Entry 7Z2Z (electron microscopy, 3.07 A resolution); this record covers chains B and T of the 22 polymer chains in the assembly.

[Chain B]
Name: DNA-directed RNA polymerase III subunit RPC2
Organism: Saccharomyces cerevisiae S288C
Notes: EC 2.7.7.6
UniProtKB: P22276 (RPC2_YEAST); residues 1-1149 here = UniProt positions 1-1149
Amino-acid sequence (1149 residues; row label = number of the first residue in the row):
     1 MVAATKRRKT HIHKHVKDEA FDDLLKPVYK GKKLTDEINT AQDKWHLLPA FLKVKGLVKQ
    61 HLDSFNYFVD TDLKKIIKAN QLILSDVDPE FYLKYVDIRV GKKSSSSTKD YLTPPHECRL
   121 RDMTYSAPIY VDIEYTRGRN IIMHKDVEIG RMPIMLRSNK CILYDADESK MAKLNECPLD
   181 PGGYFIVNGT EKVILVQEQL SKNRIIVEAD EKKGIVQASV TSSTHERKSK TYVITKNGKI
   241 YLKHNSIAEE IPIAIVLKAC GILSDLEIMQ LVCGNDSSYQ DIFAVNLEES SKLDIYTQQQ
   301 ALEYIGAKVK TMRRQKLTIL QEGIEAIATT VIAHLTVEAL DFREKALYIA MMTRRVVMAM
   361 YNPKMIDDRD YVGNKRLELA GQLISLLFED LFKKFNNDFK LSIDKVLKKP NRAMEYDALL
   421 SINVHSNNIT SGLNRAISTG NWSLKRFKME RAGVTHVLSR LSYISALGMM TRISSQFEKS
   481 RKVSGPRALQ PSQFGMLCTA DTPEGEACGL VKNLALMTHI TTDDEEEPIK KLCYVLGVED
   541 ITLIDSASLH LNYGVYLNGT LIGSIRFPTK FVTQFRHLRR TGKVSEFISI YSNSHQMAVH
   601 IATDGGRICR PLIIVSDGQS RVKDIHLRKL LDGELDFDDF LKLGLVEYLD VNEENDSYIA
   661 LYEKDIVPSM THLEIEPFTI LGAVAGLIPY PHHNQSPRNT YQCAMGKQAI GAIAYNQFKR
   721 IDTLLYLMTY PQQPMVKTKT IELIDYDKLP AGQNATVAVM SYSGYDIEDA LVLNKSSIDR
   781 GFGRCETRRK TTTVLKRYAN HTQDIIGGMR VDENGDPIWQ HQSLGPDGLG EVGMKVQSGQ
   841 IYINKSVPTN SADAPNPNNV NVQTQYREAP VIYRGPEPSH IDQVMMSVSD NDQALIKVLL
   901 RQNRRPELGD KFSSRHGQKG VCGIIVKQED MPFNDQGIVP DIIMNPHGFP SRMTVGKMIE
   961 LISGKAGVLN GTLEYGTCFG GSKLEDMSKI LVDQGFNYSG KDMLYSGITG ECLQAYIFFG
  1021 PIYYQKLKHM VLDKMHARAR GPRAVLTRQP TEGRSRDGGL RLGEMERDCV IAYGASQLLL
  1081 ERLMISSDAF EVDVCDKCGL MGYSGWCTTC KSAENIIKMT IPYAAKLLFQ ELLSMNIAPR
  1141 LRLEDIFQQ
Disordered / not traced: 1-35, 853-862
Swiss-Prot annotation at these positions:
  - zinc finger: Cys1095 to Cys1110 (C4-type)
  - binding site (Zn(2+)): Cys1095, Cys1098, Cys1107, Cys1110
Ion coordination: Zn2+: Cys1095, Cys1098, Cys1107, Cys1110

[Chain T]
Molecule: Template DNA
Sequence (52 nucleotides; row label = number of the first residue in the row):
     1 CGCTCTGCTC CTTCTCCTTT CCTCTCGATG GCTATGAGAT CAACTAGGCT GC
Disordered / not traced: 24-52

[Interface between chain B and chain T]
Contacting residue pairs (13; chain B residue first):
  Lys482(B) - DT18(T)  base contact
  Glu506(B) - DT19(T)  base contact
  His1036(B) - DT23(T)  phosphate contact
  Glu1052(B) - DT23(T)  base contact
  Gly1053(B) - DT23(T)  sugar contact
  Arg1054(B) - DT23(T)  hydrogen bond to the base
  Gly1058(B) - DT23(T)  sugar contact
  Gly1059(B) - DT23(T)  sugar contact
  Leu1060(B) - DT23(T)  phosphate contact
  Arg1061(B) - DC22(T)  phosphate contact
  Arg1061(B) - DT23(T)  hydrogen bond to the phosphate
  Met1065(B) - DT20(T)  phosphate contact
  Met1065(B) - DC21(T)  phosphate contact

[In short]
Chain B and chain T form an interface of 11 and 6 residues respectively, with 2 hydrogen bonds. Among the
polar pairs are Arg1054(B)-DT23(T) and Arg1061(B)-DT23(T). Cys1095(B), Cys1098(B), Cys1107(B) and Cys1110(B)
form the Zn2+ site. From UniProt: 4 Zn2+-binding residues on chain B.
Chain B is DNA-directed RNA polymerase III subunit RPC2 (Saccharomyces cerevisiae S288C) and chain T is
Template DNA; the structure, Structure of yeast RNA Polymerase III-DNA-Ty1 integrase complex (Pol III-DNA-IN1)
at 3.1 A, was determined by electron microscopy, deposited together with 7Z0H, 7Z30, 7Z31 and 8BWS.
